PDB entry 4OO1 | X-ray diffraction, 3.30 A resolution | chains C and J of the 11 polymer chains in the assembly

[Chain C]
Name: Exosome complex component RRP43
From: Saccharomyces cerevisiae
Reference sequence: P25359 (RRP43_YEAST); numbering as in UniProt (aligned over 1-394)
Sequence (394 residues; numbered 1 to 394; the number before each row is that of its first residue):
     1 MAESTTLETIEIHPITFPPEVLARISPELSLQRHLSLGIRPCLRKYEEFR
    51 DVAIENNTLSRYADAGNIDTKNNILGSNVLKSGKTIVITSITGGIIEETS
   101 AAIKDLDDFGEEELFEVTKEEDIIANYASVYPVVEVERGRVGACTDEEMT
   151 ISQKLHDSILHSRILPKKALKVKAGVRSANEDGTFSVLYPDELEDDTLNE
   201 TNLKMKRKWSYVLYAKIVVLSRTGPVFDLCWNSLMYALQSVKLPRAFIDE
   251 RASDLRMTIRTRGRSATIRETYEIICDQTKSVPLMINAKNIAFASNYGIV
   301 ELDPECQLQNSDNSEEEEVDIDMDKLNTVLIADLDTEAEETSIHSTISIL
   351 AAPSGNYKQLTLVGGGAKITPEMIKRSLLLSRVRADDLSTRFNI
Unresolved in the structure: 1-5, 102-120, 181-183, 192-208, 250-270, 310-326

[Chain J]
Name: Exosome complex exonuclease RRP6
From: Saccharomyces cerevisiae
Notes: EC 3.1.13.-
Reference sequence: Q12149 (RRP6_YEAST); numbering as in UniProt (aligned over 129-685)
Sequence (560 residues; each row starts with the number of its first residue):
   126 SLMVEKPQLKFKSPIDNSESHPFIPLLKEKPNALKPLSESLRLVDDDENN
   176 PSHYPHPYEYEIDHQEYSPEILQIREEIPSKSWDDSVPIWVDTSTELESM
   226 LEDLKNTKEIAVNLEHHDYRSYYGIVCLMQISTRERDYLVDTLKLRENLH
   276 ILNEVFTNPSIVKVFHGAFMDIIWLQRDLGLYVVGLFDTYHASKAIGLPR
   326 HSLAYLLENFANFKTSKKYQLADWRIRPLSKPMTAYARADTHFLLNIYDQ
   376 LRNKLIESNKLAGVLYESRNVAKRRFEYSKYRPLTPSSEVYSPIEKESPW
   426 KILMYQYNIPPEREVLVRELYQWRDLIARRDDESPRFVMPNQLLAALVAY
   476 TPTDVIGVVSLTNGVTEHVRQNAKLLANLIRDALRNIKNTNEEATPIPSS
   526 ETKADGILLETISVPQIRDVMERFSVLCNSNISKSRAKPVTNSSILLGKI
   576 LPREEHDIAYSKDGLPNKVKTEDIRIRAQNFKSALANLEDIIFEIEKPLV
   626 VPVKLEEIKTVDPASAPNHSPEIDNLDDLVVLKKKNIQKKQPAKEKGVTE
   676 KDAVDYSKIP
Unresolved in the structure: 126-127, 517-524, 629-685
Differences from the reference sequence: expression tag (126-128); engineered mutation Asn238 (Asp in Q12149)
Ion coordination: Mg2+: Asn238 (shared with 2 residues of chain S)
Curated features (UniProtKB/Swiss-Prot):
  - binding site (AMP): Glu240, His241, Trp299, Lys342, Gln345
  - binding site (Mn(2+)): Glu240, Asp296, Asp365
  - binding site (UMP): Glu240, His241, Trp299, Lys342, Gln345
  - binding site (Zn(2+)): Glu240, Asp365
  - modified residue: Ser138 (Phosphoserine), Thr520 (Phosphothreonine), Ser640 (Phosphoserine), Ser645 (Phosphoserine)
  - mutagenesis: Gln133 (Q133A: No significant effects on growth rates and degradation of 5' ETS RNA, increased accumulation of extended forms of snR40 snoRNA and 5.8S + 30 nt RNA; when associated with A-142), Asn142 (N142A: No significant effects on growth rates and degradation of 5' ETS RNA, increased accumulation of extended forms of snR40 snoRNA and 5.8S + 30 nt RNA; when associated with A-133), Glu240 (E240A: Temperature-sensitive mutant. Abolishes exonuclease activity and increases accumulation of 5.8S + 30 nt RNA, 5' ETS RNA and U24 + 3 nt RNA), Asp296 (D296A: Temperature-sensitive mutant. Abolishes exonuclease activity and increases accumulation of 5.8S + 30 nt RNA, 5' ETS RNA and U24 + 3 nt RNA. No effect on subcellular localization), Tyr361 (Y361A: Temperature-sensitive mutant. Abolishes exonuclease activity and increases accumulation of 5.8S + 30 nt RNA, 5' ETS RNA and U24 + 3 nt RNA; Y361F: Temperature-sensitive mutant ...), Asp365 (D365A: Temperature-sensitive mutant. Abolishes exonuclease activity and increases accumulation of 5.8S + 30 nt RNA, 5' ETS RNA and U24 + 3 nt RNA), Trp448 (W448A: No significant effects on growth at different temperatures, in vitro exonuclease activity and processing 5.8S rRNA, U24 snoRNA and ETS RNA), Arg449 (R449A: No significant effects on growth at different temperatures and processing 5.8S rRNA, U24 snoRNA and ETS RNA. Reduces exonuclease activity), Asp456 (D456A: No significant effects on growth at different temperatures, in vitro exonuclease activity and processing 5.8S rRNA, U24 snoRNA and ETS RNA), Asp457 (D457A: No significant effects on growth rates at different temperatures, processing 5' ETS RNA and poly(A)+ snoRNAs, non-significant or moderate defects in 5.8S rRNA processing resulting in ...)
Reported in the primary citation:
  - mutagenesis - D238N: abolished catalytic activity (citing earlier work)
  - Mg2+ coordination: Asn238
  - binding site for Poly A RNA: Glu240, His241, His291, Gly292, Phe294, Met295, Asp296, Trp299, Tyr315, Lys319, His326, Leu328, Gln345, Tyr361
  - conformationally variable residues (loop rearrangement): Pro424 to Asn433

[How chain C and chain J interact]
Contacting residue pairs - 72 pairs, chain C then chain J:
  Thr6(C) - Glu621(J)
  Thr6(C) - Lys622(J)  hydrogen bond (backbone-backbone)
  Leu7(C) - Glu619(J)
  Glu8(C) - Glu619(J)
  Glu8(C) - Ile620(J)  hydrogen bond (backbone-backbone)
  Glu8(C) - Lys622(J)
  Thr9(C) - Glu619(J)
  Ile10(C) - Ile617(J)
  Ile10(C) - Phe618(J)  hydrogen bond (backbone-backbone)
  Glu11(C) - Ile616(J)
  Glu11(C) - Ile617(J)
  Ile12(C) - Asp615(J)
  Ile12(C) - Ile616(J)  hydrogen bond (backbone-backbone)
  Ile12(C) - Phe618(J)  hydrophobic
  His13(C) - Asp615(J)  salt bridge
  Pro14(C) - Leu613(J)  hydrophobic
  Pro14(C) - Glu614(J)
  Pro14(C) - Asp615(J)
  Thr16(C) - Leu610(J)  hydrogen bond (side chain-backbone)
  Thr16(C) - Ala611(J)
  Thr16(C) - Leu613(J)
  Phe17(C) - Leu610(J)
  Pro19(C) - Lys607(J)
  Pro19(C) - Leu610(J)  hydrophobic
  Leu22(C) - Leu610(J)  hydrophobic
  Arg33(C) - Phe606(J)
  Arg33(C) - Leu610(J)
  Arg33(C) - Leu613(J)
  His34(C) - Phe606(J)
  Leu37(C) - Phe606(J)  hydrophobic
  Ile39(C) - Arg602(J)
  Leu43(C) - Ile599(J)
  Leu43(C) - Arg602(J)  hydrogen bond (backbone-side chain)
  Arg44(C) - Asp582(J)
  Arg44(C) - Arg602(J)
  Lys45(C) - Arg602(J)
  Glu48(C) - Ile583(J)
  Glu48(C) - Ala584(J)
  Glu48(C) - Val594(J)
  Glu48(C) - Arg602(J)  salt bridge
  Phe49(C) - Asp582(J)
  Phe49(C) - Ile583(J)  hydrogen bond (backbone-backbone)
  Asp51(C) - His581(J)  hydrogen bond (backbone-backbone)
  Asp51(C) - Ile583(J)
  Ala53(C) - Ile575(J)
  Ala53(C) - Arg578(J)
  Ile54(C) - Ile575(J)  hydrophobic
  Glu55(C) - Leu571(J)
  Glu55(C) - Lys574(J)
  Glu55(C) - Ile575(J)
  Thr58(C) - Leu571(J)
  Leu59(C) - Leu571(J)  hydrophobic
  Leu59(C) - Leu572(J)  hydrophobic
  Val79(C) - Ile575(J)
  Lys81(C) - Ile575(J)
  Lys81(C) - Leu576(J)  hydrogen bond (side chain-backbone)
  Lys81(C) - Pro577(J)
  Lys81(C) - Arg578(J)  hydrogen bond (side chain-backbone)
  Gly83(C) - Glu580(J)
  Lys84(C) - Glu580(J)
  Ile86(C) - Leu576(J)
  Ile88(C) - Leu572(J)  hydrophobic
  Leu308(C) - Ala609(J)
  Leu308(C) - Leu610(J)
  Gln309(C) - Asn605(J)  hydrogen bond
  Gln309(C) - Ala609(J)
  Val383(C) - Tyr585(J)  hydrophobic
  Val383(C) - Gly589(J)
  Arg384(C) - Ile583(J)
  Arg384(C) - Tyr585(J)
  Asp387(C) - Tyr585(J)  hydrogen bond
  Asp387(C) - Pro591(J)
Also at the interface, not in a pair above, chain C (44 interface residues in all): Ile15, Pro18, Arg50, Leu80, Arg391
Also at the interface, not in a pair above, chain J (35 interface residues in all): Ala603

[Overview]
44 residues of chain C and 35 residues of chain J are in contact, with 12 hydrogen bonds and 2 salt bridges.
Polar contacts include His13(C)-Asp615(J), Glu48(C)-Arg602(J) and Thr16(C)-Leu610(J). From the paper: a
binding site for Poly A RNA at Glu240(J), His241(J) and His291(J) among others; D238N of chain J abolishes
catalytic activity.
Here chain C is Exosome complex component RRP43 and chain J is Exosome complex exonuclease RRP6, both from
Saccharomyces cerevisiae. Entry 4OO1 (Structure of an Rrp6-RNA exosome complex bound to poly(A) RNA) was
determined by X-ray diffraction.
